PDB entry 4M06 | X-ray diffraction, 2.60 A resolution | chains A and E of the 5 polymer chains in the assembly

# Chain A (and E)
Protein: Chlorite dismutase
Organism: Candidatus Nitrospira defluvii
Notes: EC 1.13.11.49; chain E of this document is another copy of the same molecule, construct and numbering; everything in this record applies to it too
UniProtKB: B3U4H7 (B3U4H7_9BACT); residues 1-238 here correspond to UniProt positions 27-264 (UniProt number = residue number + 26)
Amino-acid sequence (260 residues; row label = number of the first residue in the row; numbers below 1 keep their minus sign (Met-21 is residue -21)):
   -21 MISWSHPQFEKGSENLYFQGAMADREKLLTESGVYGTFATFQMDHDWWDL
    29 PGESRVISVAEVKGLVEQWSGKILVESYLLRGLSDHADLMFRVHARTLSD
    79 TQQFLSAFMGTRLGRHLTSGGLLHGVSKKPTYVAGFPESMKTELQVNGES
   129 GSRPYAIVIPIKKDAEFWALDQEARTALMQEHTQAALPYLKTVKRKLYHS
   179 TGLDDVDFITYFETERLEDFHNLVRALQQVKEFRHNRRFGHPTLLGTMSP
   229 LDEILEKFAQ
Unresolved in the structure: -21 to 3 (chain E: -21 to -1)
Construct notes: expression tag (-21 to 0); engineered mutation Phe145 (Trp171 in B3U4H7)
Bound ions: heme Fe near His160 (its only coordinating residue here)
Small-molecule neighbours:
  - cyanide ion (CYN): His160, Arg173, Lys174, Leu175, Phe190
  - heme (HEM): Pro108, Thr109, Tyr110, Val111, Phe114, Leu122, Ile137, Ile139, Lys141, Phe145, Met157, His160, Thr161, Ala164, Tyr167, Leu168, Val171, Arg173, Leu175, His177, Phe186, Thr188, Phe190, Leu201, Val202, Leu205, Glu210, Phe217
What the authors report for this chain:
  - mutagenesis - K141E, R173E, R173K (50-times), R173Q, E210A: decreased binding to cyanide ion
  - mutagenesis - W145F, R173A, R173E, R173K, R173Q, R173Q/E210A, E210A: decreased catalytic activity
  - mutagenesis - R173E (a factor of 2.8), E210A (Kd 382 uM): decreased binding to chlorite
  - mutagenesis - W145F: unchanged binding to cyanide
  - mutagenesis - W146Y: unchanged catalytic activity
  - mutagenesis - W146Y/R173Q: decreased catalytic activity on chlorite

# Chain A / chain E interface
Contacting residue pairs - 64 pairs, chain A then chain E:
  Gln20(A) with Ser97(E)
  His23(A) with Asp22(E), salt bridge; Arg93(E), hydrogen bond (side chain-backbone); Leu95(E); Thr96(E)
  Trp26(A) with Arg93(E)
  Arg33(A) with Arg93(E)
  Leu57(A) with Gln80(E), hydrogen bond (backbone-side chain)
  Arg59(A) with Gln80(E), hydrogen bond (backbone-side chain); Ser84(E), hydrogen bond; Met87(E), hydrogen bond (side chain-backbone); Gly88(E)
  Gly60(A) with Gln80(E); Leu83(E); Leu100(E); His102(E)
  Leu61(A) with Leu76(E); Gln80(E); Leu100(E); His102(E), hydrogen bond (backbone-side chain)
  Ser62(A) with Leu100(E)
  Asp63(A) with Gly98(E); Leu100(E)
  His64(A) with Ser97(E), hydrogen bond (side chain-backbone); Gly98(E)
  Tyr133(A) with Thr75(E); Leu76(E), hydrogen bond (side chain-backbone); Ser77(E), hydrogen bond (side chain-backbone)
  Ile135(A) with Gly180(E)
  Leu195(A) with Tyr13(E); Leu76(E), hydrophobic
  Glu196(A) with Gly11(E); Tyr13(E), hydrogen bond (backbone-side chain); Val104(E)
  Phe198(A) with Gly180(E)
  His199(A) with Lys106(E); His177(E); Thr179(E), hydrogen bond (side chain-backbone)
  Asn200(A) with Lys106(E), hydrogen bond
  Val202(A) with Thr179(E)
  Arg203(A) with His177(E), hydrogen bond; Thr179(E); Asp185(E); Phe186(E)
  Gln206(A) with Trp146(E); Thr179(E); Asp185(E), hydrogen bond
  Gln207(A) with Trp146(E); Arg153(E)
  Arg212(A) with Ala143(E)
  Arg215(A) with Arg215(E)
  Phe217(A) with Lys140(E)
  Gly218(A) with Asp183(E)
  His219(A) with Asp183(E), salt bridge
  Pro220(A) with Asp183(E)
  Thr221(A) with Asp182(E), hydrogen bond (side chain-backbone); Asp183(E), hydrogen bond
  Leu223(A) with Leu76(E), hydrophobic; His102(E)
  Thr225(A) with Gln80(E), hydrogen bond
  Lys235(A) with Gln81(E), hydrogen bond; Ser84(E)
  Gln238(A) with Gly88(E); Arg93(E), hydrogen bond
Other interface residues (no listed pair), chain A (34 interface residues in all): Leu58
Other interface residues (no listed pair), chain E (37 interface residues in all): His94, Ser178, Leu181, Arg216

# In short
34 residues of chain A face 37 of chain E across their interface, with 19 hydrogen bonds and 2 salt bridges.
Polar pairs include His23(A)-Asp22(E), His219(A)-Asp183(E) and His23(A)-Arg93(E). The paper reports that
W145F, R173A and R173E of chain A, among others, reduce catalytic activity; K141E, R173E and R173K of chain A,
among others, reduce binding to cyanide ion; 10 substitutions were tested in all.
Both chains are Chlorite dismutase (Candidatus Nitrospira defluvii). Entry 4M06 (Crystal Structure of Mutant
Chlorite Dismutase from Candidatus Nitrospira defluvii W145F in Complex with Cyanide) was determined by X-ray
diffraction, deposited together with 4M05, 4M07, 4M08 and 4M09.
